PDB entry 6VBV | electron microscopy, 3.50 A resolution | chains 1 and 4 of the 9 polymer chains in the assembly

Chain 1:
Name: BBS1 domain-containing protein
Source organism: Bos taurus
UniProtKB: E1BN34 (E1BN34_BOVIN); the author numbering skips numbers that UniProt does not, so the offset changes along the chain: -18 to 110 = UniProt 76-204; 131-593 = UniProt 205-667
Sequence (592 residues; numbered -18 to 593; 20 numbers in that range are skipped by the numbering (no residue carries them; nothing is unmodelled there); the number before each row is that of its first residue; numbers below 1 keep their minus sign (Met-18 is residue -18)):
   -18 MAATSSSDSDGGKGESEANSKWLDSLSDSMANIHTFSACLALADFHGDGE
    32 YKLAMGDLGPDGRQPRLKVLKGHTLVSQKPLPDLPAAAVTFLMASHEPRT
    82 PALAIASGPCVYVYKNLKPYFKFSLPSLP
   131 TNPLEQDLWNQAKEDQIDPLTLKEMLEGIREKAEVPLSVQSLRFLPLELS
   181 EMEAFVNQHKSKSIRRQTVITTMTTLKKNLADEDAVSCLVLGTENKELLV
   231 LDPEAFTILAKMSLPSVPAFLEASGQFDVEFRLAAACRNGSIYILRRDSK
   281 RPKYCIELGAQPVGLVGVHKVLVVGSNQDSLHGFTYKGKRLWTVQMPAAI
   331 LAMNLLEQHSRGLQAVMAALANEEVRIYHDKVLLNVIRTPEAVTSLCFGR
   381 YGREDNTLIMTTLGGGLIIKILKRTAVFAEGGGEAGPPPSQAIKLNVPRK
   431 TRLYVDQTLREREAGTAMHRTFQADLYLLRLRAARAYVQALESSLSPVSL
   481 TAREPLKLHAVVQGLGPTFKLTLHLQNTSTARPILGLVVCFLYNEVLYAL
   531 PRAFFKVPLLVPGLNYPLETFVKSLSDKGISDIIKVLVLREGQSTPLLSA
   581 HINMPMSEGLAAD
Unresolved in the structure: -18 to 0, 131-194, 407-423, 480-482, 591-593
Reported in the primary citation:
  - disease-associated variants - M390R: decreased stability (citing earlier work)

Chain 4:
Name: Bardet-Biedl syndrome 4 protein homolog
Source organism: Bos taurus
UniProtKB: Q1JQ97 (BBS4_BOVIN); residues 1-519 here = UniProt positions 1-519
Sequence (519 residues; row label = number of the first residue in the row):
     1 MAEEKLSARTQLPVSAESQKPVLKKAPEFPILEKQNWLIHLYYIQKDYEA
    51 CKAVIKEQLQETHGLCEYAIYVQALIFRLEGNIQESLRLFQMCAFLSPQC
   101 ADNLKQVARSLFLLGKHKAAIEVYNEAAKLNQKDWEICHNLGVCYIYLKQ
   151 FDKAQDQLHNALHLNRHDLTYIMLGKIFLLKGDLDKAIEIYKKAVEFSPE
   201 NTELLTTLGLLYLQLGIYQKAFEHLGNTLTYDPTNYKAILAAGSMMQTHG
   251 DFDVALTKYKVVACAVIESPPLWNNIGMCFFGKKKYVAAISCLKRANYLA
   301 PLDWKILYNLGLVHLTMQQYASAFHFLSAAINFQPKMGELYMLLAVALTN
   351 LEDSENAKRAYEEAVRLDKCNPLVNLNYAVLLYNQGEKRDALAQYQEMEK
   401 KVNLLKYSSSLEFDPEMVEVAQKLGAALQVGEALVWTKPVKDPKSKHQTA
   451 STSKAAGFQQPLGSNQALGQAMSSAATCRKLSSGAGGTSQLTKPPSLPLE
   501 PEPTVEAQPTEASAQTREK
Unresolved in the structure: 1-28, 403-407, 425-519

Interface between chain 1 and chain 4:
Contacting residue pairs - 60 pairs, chain 1 then chain 4:
  Phe17(1) - Trp37(4)  hydrophobic
  Phe17(1) - Leu38(4)  hydrophobic
  Phe17(1) - Leu41(4)  hydrophobic
  Phe17(1) - Tyr42(4)  hydrophobic
  Asp64(1) - Lys34(4)  salt bridge
  Leu65(1) - Gln35(4)
  Leu65(1) - Trp37(4)  hydrophobic
  Leu65(1) - Leu38(4)  hydrophobic
  Pro66(1) - Trp37(4)
  Ala67(1) - Trp37(4)
  Gly89(1) - Lys34(4)
  Gln197(1) - Ile31(4)
  Val199(1) - Ile31(4)  hydrophobic
  Val199(1) - Glu33(4)
  Thr201(1) - Trp37(4)
  Glu224(1) - Glu33(4)
  Glu224(1) - Asn36(4)  hydrogen bond
  Ala249(1) - His40(4)
  Phe250(1) - Leu41(4)  hydrophobic
  Arg268(1) - Asn36(4)  hydrogen bond (side chain-backbone)
  Arg268(1) - Trp37(4)
  Arg268(1) - His40(4)
  Arg268(1) - Tyr68(4)
  Glu287(1) - Asn165(4)  hydrogen bond
  Glu287(1) - His167(4)  salt bridge
  Gln291(1) - His40(4)
  Gln291(1) - Tyr43(4)
  Gln291(1) - Ile44(4)
  Pro292(1) - Ile44(4)
  Val293(1) - Ile44(4)  hydrophobic
  Asn307(1) - Ile44(4)
  Asn307(1) - Lys46(4)  hydrogen bond (backbone-side chain)
  Asp309(1) - Lys46(4)  salt bridge
  Ala329(1) - Lys46(4)
  Leu331(1) - Gln45(4)
  Lys424(1) - Lys260(4)
  Leu425(1) - Ala263(4)  hydrophobic
  Leu425(1) - Ile276(4)  hydrophobic
  Asn426(1) - Arg295(4)  hydrogen bond (backbone-side chain)
  Val427(1) - Ala288(4)
  Val427(1) - Cys292(4)  hydrophobic
  Pro428(1) - Ser291(4)
  Lys430(1) - Val287(4)
  Lys430(1) - Ser291(4)  hydrogen bond
  Tyr434(1) - Val287(4)  hydrophobic
  Tyr434(1) - Ile290(4)
  Glu441(1) - Gln319(4)
  Glu441(1) - Ala321(4)
  Glu441(1) - Ser322(4)  hydrogen bond
  Arg442(1) - Met317(4)
  Arg442(1) - Gln318(4)  hydrogen bond (side chain-backbone)
  Gly445(1) - Ala321(4)
  Gly445(1) - Leu351(4)
  Thr446(1) - Leu351(4)
  Met448(1) - Ala321(4)  hydrophobic
  His449(1) - Phe324(4)
  His449(1) - Leu351(4)
  Arg450(1) - Glu352(4)  salt bridge
  Phe452(1) - His325(4)
  Gln453(1) - Phe324(4)
Also at the interface, not in a pair above, chain 1 (42 interface residues in all): Leu39, Asp42, Pro90, Thr374, Thr438
Also at the interface, not in a pair above, chain 4 (40 interface residues in all): Leu256, Trp273, Phe280, Asn350, Asp353

Summary:
The interface between chain 1 and chain 4 involves 42 residues on one side and 40 on the other, with 8
hydrogen bonds and 4 salt bridges. Polar pairs include Asp64(1)-Lys34(4), Glu287(1)-His167(4) and
Asp309(1)-Lys46(4). From the paper: M390R of chain 1 reduces stability.
Here chain 1 is BBS1 domain-containing protein and chain 4 is Bardet-Biedl syndrome 4 protein homolog, both
from Bos taurus. Entry 6VBV (Structure of the bovine BBSome:ARL6:GTP complex) was determined by electron
microscopy (same publication as 6VBU).
